Entry 6I5C (X-ray diffraction, 2.95 A resolution); this record covers chains A and F of the 6 polymer chains in the assembly.

Chain A:
Name: Tubulin alpha-1B chain
Organism: Bos taurus
UniProtKB: P81947 (TBA1B_BOVIN); residues 1-440 here = UniProt positions 1-440
Amino-acid sequence (440 residues; numbered 1 to 440; the number before each row is that of its first residue):
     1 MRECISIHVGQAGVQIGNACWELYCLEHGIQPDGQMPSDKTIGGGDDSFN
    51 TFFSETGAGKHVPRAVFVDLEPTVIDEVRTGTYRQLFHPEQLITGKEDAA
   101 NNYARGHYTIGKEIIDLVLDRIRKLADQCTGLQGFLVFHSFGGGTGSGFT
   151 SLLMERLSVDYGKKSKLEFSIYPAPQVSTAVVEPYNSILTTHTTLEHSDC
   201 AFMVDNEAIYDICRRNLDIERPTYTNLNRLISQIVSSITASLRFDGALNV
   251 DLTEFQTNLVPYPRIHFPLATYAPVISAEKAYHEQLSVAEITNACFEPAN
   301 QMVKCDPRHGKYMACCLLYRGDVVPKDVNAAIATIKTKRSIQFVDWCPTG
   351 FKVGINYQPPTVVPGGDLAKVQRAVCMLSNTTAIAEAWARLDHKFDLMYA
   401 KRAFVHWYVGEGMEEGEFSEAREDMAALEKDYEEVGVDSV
Not modelled in the structure: 440
Metal / ion sites: Ca2+: D39, T41, G44, E55
Small-molecule neighbours: GTP (guanosine-5'-triphosphate): G10, Q11, A12, Q15, I16, D69, D98, A99, A100, N101, S140, G142, G143, G144, T145, G146, I171, P173, V177, S178, T179, E183, N206, Y224, L227, N228, I231

Chain F:
Name: Tubulin-tyrosine ligase
Organism: Gallus gallus
UniProtKB: E1BQ43 (E1BQ43_CHICK); numbering as in UniProt (aligned over 1-378)
Amino-acid sequence (379 residues; numbered 1 to 379; the number before each row is that of its first residue):
     1 MYTFVVRDENSSVYAEVSRLLLATGQWKRLRKDNPRFNLMLGERNRLPFG
    51 RLGHEPGLVQLVNYYRGADKLCRKASLVKLIKTSPELSESCTWFPESYVI
   101 YPTNLKTPVAPAQNGIRHLINNTRTDEREVFLAAYNRRREGREGNVWIAK
   151 SSAGAKGEGILISSEASELLDFIDEQGQVHVIQKYLEKPLLLEPGHRKFD
   201 IRSWVLVDHLYNIYLYREGVLRTSSEPYNSANFQDKTCHLTNHCIQKEYS
   251 KNYGRYEEGNEMFFEEFNQYLMDALNTTLENSILLQIKHIIRSCLMCIEP
   301 AISTKHLHYQSFQLFGFDFMVDEELKVWLIEVNGAPACAQKLYAELCQGI
   351 VDVAISSVFPLADTGQKTSQPTSIFIKLH
Not modelled in the structure: 103-127, 153-159, 176-178, 363-370
Construct notes: expression tag (379)
Small-molecule neighbours: AMP-PCP (ACP; phosphomethylphosphonic acid adenylate ester): K74, I148, K150, I160, Q183, K184, Y185, L186, K198, D200, H239, L240, T241, N242, M320, I330, E331, N333

Chain A / chain F interface:
Residue-residue contacts (22):
  Q176(A) - P56(F)
  E207(A) - H54(F)  salt bridge
  E297(A) - H306(F)
  P298(A) - L307(F)  hydrophobic
  K304(A) - H54(F)
  K304(A) - H308(F)
  C305(A) - H308(F)
  D306(A) - R66(F)
  R308(A) - P300(F)  hydrogen bond (side chain-backbone)
  R308(A) - A301(F)
  R308(A) - I302(F)
  R308(A) - S303(F)  hydrogen bond (side chain-backbone)
  H309(A) - R66(F)  hydrogen bond (side chain-backbone)
  H309(A) - G67(F)
  H309(A) - A301(F)  hydrogen bond (side chain-backbone)
  K338(A) - P300(F)
  S340(A) - A301(F)
  E386(A) - G50(F)
  E386(A) - R66(F)  salt bridge
  R390(A) - G50(F)
  R390(A) - H54(F)  hydrogen bond
  H393(A) - R51(F)
Also at the interface, not in a pair above, chain A (16 interface residues in all): A299, E433
Also at the interface, not in a pair above, chain F (15 interface residues in all): R46, G53

Overview:
The interface between chain A and chain F involves 16 residues on one side and 15 on the other, with 5
hydrogen bonds and 2 salt bridges. Polar pairs include E207(A)-H54(F), E386(A)-R66(F) and R308(A)-P300(F).
Chain A binds GTP. Bound to chain F: AMP-PCP.
Chain A is Tubulin alpha-1B chain (Bos taurus) and chain F is Tubulin-tyrosine ligase (Gallus gallus); the
structure, Long wavelength native-SAD phasing of Tubulin-Stathmin-TTL complex, was determined by X-ray
diffraction together with 6I59 from the same study.
